Entry 6S1K (electron microscopy, 8.38 A resolution (very low resolution: no residue pairs are listed; an interface is given only as per-side residue counts)); this record covers chains F and H of the 16 polymer chains in the assembly.

[Chain F (and H)]
Protein: Methyl-accepting chemotaxis protein I
From: Escherichia coli str. K-12 substr. MG1655star
Notes: chain H of this document is another copy of the same molecule, construct and numbering; everything in this record applies to it too
UniProtKB: P02942 (MCP1_ECOLI); residue numbers follow UniProt; this construct covers 1-551
Sequence (551 residues; row label = number of the first residue in the row):
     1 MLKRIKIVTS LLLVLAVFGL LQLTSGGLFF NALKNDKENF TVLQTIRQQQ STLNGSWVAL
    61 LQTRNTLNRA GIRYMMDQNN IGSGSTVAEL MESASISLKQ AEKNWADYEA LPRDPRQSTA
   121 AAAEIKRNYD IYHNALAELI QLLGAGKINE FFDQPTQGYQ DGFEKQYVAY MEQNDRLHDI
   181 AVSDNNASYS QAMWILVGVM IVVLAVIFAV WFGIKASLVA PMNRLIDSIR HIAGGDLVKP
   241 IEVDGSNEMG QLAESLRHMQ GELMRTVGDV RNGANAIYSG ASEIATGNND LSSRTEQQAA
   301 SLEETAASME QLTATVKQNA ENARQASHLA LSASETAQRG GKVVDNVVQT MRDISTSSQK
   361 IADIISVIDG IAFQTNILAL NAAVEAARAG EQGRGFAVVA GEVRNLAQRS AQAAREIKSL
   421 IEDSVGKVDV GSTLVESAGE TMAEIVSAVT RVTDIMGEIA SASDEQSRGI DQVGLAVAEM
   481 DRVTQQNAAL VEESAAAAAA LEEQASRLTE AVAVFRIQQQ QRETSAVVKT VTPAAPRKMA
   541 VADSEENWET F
Unresolved in the structure: 1-339, 442-551
Swiss-Prot annotation at these positions:
  - region: Arg64 to Arg73 (The 3 Arg may form a positively charged pocket, which binds the alpha-carboxyl group of the attractant AA)
  - modified residue: Gln297 (Glutamate methyl ester (Gln)), Glu304 (Glutamate methyl ester (Glu)), Gln311 (Glutamate methyl ester (Gln)), Glu493 (Glutamate methyl ester (Glu)), Glu502 (Glutamate methyl ester (Glu))

[Interface between chain F and chain H]
At this resolution (8 A) residue pairs are not listed: 8 residues of chain F and 6 of chain H lie at the interface.

[Summary]
Chain F and chain H form an interface of 8 and 6 residues respectively.
Both chains are Methyl-accepting chemotaxis protein I (Escherichia coli str. K-12 substr. MG1655star). Entry
6S1K (E. coli Core Signaling Unit, carrying QQQQ receptor mutation) was determined by electron microscopy.
